PDB entry 8U1W | X-ray diffraction, 1.84 A resolution | chain A

[Chain A]
Molecule: Peptidase C37
Organism: Norovirus Hu/GII.4/Sydney/NSW0514/2012/AU
Reference sequence: K4L8Z7 (K4L8Z7_9CALI); residues 1-181 here correspond to UniProt positions 1009-1189 (UniProt number = residue number + 1008)
Sequence (181 residues; each row starts with the number of its first residue):
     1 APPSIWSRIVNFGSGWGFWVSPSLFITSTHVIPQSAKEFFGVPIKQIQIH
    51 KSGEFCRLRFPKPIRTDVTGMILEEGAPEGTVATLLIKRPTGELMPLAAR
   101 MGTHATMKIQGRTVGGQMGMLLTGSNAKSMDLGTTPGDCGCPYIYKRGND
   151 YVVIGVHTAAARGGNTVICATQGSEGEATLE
Unresolved in the structure: 123-131, 163-164, 174-181
Covalently attached groups: compound FHR linked to C139
Residues lining bound ligands:
  - FHR (N-[(2S)-3-cyclohexyl-1-oxidanylidene-1-[[(2S)-1-oxidanylidene-3-[(3S)-2-oxidanylidenepyrrolidin-3-yl]propan-2-yl]amino]propan-2-yl]-1H-indole-2-carboxamide), molecule 1: H30, E54, I109, Q110, R112, V114, T134, T135, P136, H157, T158, A159, A160, A161
  - FHR, molecule 2: A105, T106, M107, I109, V114, G115, G116, Q117, M118, A159, A160, A161, T166, I168
Reported in the primary citation:
  - conformationally variable residues (loop rearrangement, order/disorder transition): H104 to Q117, T123 to L132, A161 to N165
  - binding site for FHR: H30, E54, A105, M107, K108, I109, Q110, R112, V114, M118, T134, P136, C139, H157, T158, A159, A160, A161, T166, I168
  - catalytic residues: H30, E54 (citing earlier work)

[Summary]
Ligands of chain A: compound FHR. Covalently linked compound FHR: at C139. From the paper: catalytic residues
H30 and E54; a binding site for FHR at H30, E54 and A105 among others.
Chain A is Peptidase C37 (Norovirus Hu/GII.4/Sydney/NSW0514/2012/AU); the structure, Structure of Norovirus
(Hu/GII.4/Sydney/NSW0514/2012/AU) protease bound to inhibitor NV-004, was determined by X-ray diffraction.
